PDB entry 4OLW | X-ray diffraction, 2.71 A resolution | chains G and H of the 3 polymer chains in the assembly

[Chain G]
Name: Envelope glycoprotein gp160
Organism: Human immunodeficiency virus 1
Reference sequence: Q0ED31 (B1NCW8_9HIV1); the construct has insertions or renumbered stretches relative to UniProt, so the offset changes along the chain: 44-123 = UniProt 43-122; 199-301 = UniProt 201-303; 324-355 = UniProt 325-356; 357-397 = UniProt 357-397; 1 more segments
Sequence (353 residues; numbered 44 to 492; 96 numbers in that range are skipped by the numbering (no residue carries them; nothing is unmodelled there); the number before each row is that of its first residue):
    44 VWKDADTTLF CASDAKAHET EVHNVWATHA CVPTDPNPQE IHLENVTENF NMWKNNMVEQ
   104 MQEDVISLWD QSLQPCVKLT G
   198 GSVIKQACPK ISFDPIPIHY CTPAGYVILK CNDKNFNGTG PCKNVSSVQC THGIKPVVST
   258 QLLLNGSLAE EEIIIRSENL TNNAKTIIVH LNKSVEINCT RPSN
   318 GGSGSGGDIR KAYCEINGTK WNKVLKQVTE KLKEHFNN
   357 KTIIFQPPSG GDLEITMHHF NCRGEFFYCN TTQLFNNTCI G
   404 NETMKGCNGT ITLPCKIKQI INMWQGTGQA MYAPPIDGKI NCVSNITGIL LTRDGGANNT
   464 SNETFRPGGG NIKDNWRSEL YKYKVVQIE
Unresolved in the structure: 318-324, 404-407
Construct notes: linker (124, 198, 318-323)
Cystine bridges: Cys54-Cys74, Cys119-Cys205, Cys218-Cys247, Cys228-Cys239, Cys296-Cys331, Cys378-Cys445, Cys385-Cys418, Cys395-Cys410
Covalently attached groups: N-acetylglucosamine (NAG) linked to Asn234, Asn241, Asn262, Asn276, Asn289, Asn295, Asn334, Asn386, Asn392, Asn448

[Chain H]
Name: Antigen binding fragment of heavy chain: Antibody VRC01
Organism: Homo sapiens
Notes: antibody fragment or engineered binder
Sequence (228 residues; numbered 1 to 216 plus 12 insertion-coded residues; the number before each row is that of its first residue; a row labelled like 82A-82C holds insertion residues (82A, then the next letters in order)):
     1 QVRLSQSGGQ MKKPGDSMRI SCRASGYEFI NCPINWIRLA PGKRPEWMGW MK
   52A P
    53 RHGAVSYARQ LQGRVTMTRD MYSETAFLEL
82A-82C RSL
    83 TSDDTAVYFC TRGKYCTA
100A-100H RDYYNWDF
   101 EHWGQGTPVT VSSASTKGPS VFPLAPSSKS TSGGTAALGC LVKDYFPEPV TVSWNSGALT
   161 SGVHTFPAVL QSSGLYSLSS VVTVPSSSLG TQTYICNVNH KPSNTKVDKK VEPKSC
Cystine bridges: Cys22-Cys92, Cys140-Cys196

[Chain G / chain H interface]
Contacting residue pairs (46; chain G residue first):
  Lys97(G) - Asp100B(H)  salt bridge
  Glu102(G) - Arg100A(H)
  Glu106(G) - Arg100A(H)  salt bridge
  Asn279(G) - Trp100F(H)  hydrogen bond
  Asn280(G) - Trp47(H)
  Asn280(G) - Trp50(H)  hydrogen bond
  Asn280(G) - Trp100F(H)
  Ala281(G) - Trp50(H)
  Ala281(G) - Lys52(H)  hydrogen bond (backbone-side chain)
  Ala281(G) - Tyr100C(H)
  Lys282(G) - Tyr100C(H)  hydrogen bond (side chain-backbone)
  Ser365(G) - Val57(H)
  Ser365(G) - Tyr59(H)
  Ser365(G) - Gln64(H)
  Gly366(G) - Val57(H)
  Gly367(G) - His54(H)
  Gly367(G) - Gly55(H)
  Asp368(G) - His54(H)  hydrogen bond (backbone-backbone)
  Asp368(G) - Arg71(H)  salt bridge
  Ile371(G) - His54(H)
  Ile371(G) - Ala56(H)  hydrophobic
  Gly429(G) - Ile30(H)
  Gly429(G) - Arg53(H)
  Arg456(G) - Ser58(H)
  Arg456(G) - Arg61(H)
  Asp457(G) - Arg61(H)  hydrogen bond (backbone-side chain)
  Asp457(G) - Gln64(H)
  Gly458(G) - Trp47(H)
  Gly458(G) - Ser58(H)
  Gly458(G) - Tyr59(H)
  Gly458(G) - Ala60(H)
  Gly458(G) - Arg61(H)  hydrogen bond (backbone-backbone)
  Gly459(G) - Trp47(H)
  Gly459(G) - Ala60(H)
  Gly459(G) - Arg61(H)
  Gly459(G) - Gln62(H)
  Ala460(G) - Gln62(H)  hydrogen bond (backbone-side chain)
  Asn461(G) - Arg61(H)  hydrogen bond
  Asn461(G) - Gln62(H)
  Asn465(G) - Arg61(H)
  Glu466(G) - Arg61(H)  salt bridge
  Thr467(G) - Arg61(H)
  Arg469(G) - Gln64(H)
  Gly473(G) - His54(H)
  Lys476(G) - Ala100(H)
  Lys476(G) - Arg100A(H)
Interface residues without a listed pair, chain G (30 interface residues in all): Asn99, Glu370, Trp427, Gln428, Thr463
Interface residues without a listed pair, chain H (22 interface residues in all): Tyr100D

[In short]
The interface between chain G and chain H involves 30 residues on one side and 22 on the other, with 9
hydrogen bonds and 4 salt bridges. Polar contacts include Lys97(G)-Asp100B(H), Glu106(G)-Arg100A(H) and
Asp368(G)-Arg71(H).
Here chain G is Envelope glycoprotein gp160 (Human immunodeficiency virus 1) and chain H is Antigen binding
fragment of heavy chain: Antibody VRC01 (Homo sapiens). Entry 4OLW (Crystal structure of antibody VRC07-G54H
in complex with clade A/E 93TH057 HIV-1 gp120 core) was determined by X-ray diffraction (same publication as
4OLU, 4OLV, 4OLX, 4OLY, 4OLZ, 4OM0 and 4OM1).
